4QDM - chain A; structure by X-ray diffraction, 1.96 A resolution.

[Chain A]
Molecule: Alkaline thermostable endoxylanase
Source organism: Bacillus sp. NG-27
Notes: EC 3.2.1.8
UniProt: O30700 (O30700_9BACI); residues 1-354 here correspond to UniProt positions 52-405 (UniProt number = residue number + 51)
Chain sequence (355 residues; row label = number of the first residue in the row; numbering starts at 0):
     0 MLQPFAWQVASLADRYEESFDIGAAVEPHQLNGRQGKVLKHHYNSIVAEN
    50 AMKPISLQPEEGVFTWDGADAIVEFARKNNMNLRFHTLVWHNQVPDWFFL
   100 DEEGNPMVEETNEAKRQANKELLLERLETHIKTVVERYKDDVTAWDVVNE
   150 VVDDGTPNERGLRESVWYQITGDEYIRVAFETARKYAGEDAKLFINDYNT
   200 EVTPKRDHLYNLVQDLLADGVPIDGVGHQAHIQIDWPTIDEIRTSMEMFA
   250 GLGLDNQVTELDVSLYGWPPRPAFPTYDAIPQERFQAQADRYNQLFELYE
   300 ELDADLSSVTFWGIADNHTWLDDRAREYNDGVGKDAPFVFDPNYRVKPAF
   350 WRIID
Not modelled in the structure: 0
Sequence notes: expression tag (0); engineered mutation L1 (Val52 in O30700)
Bound ions: Na+: S18, D302, L305; Mg2+: N292, R351, D354
Reported in the primary citation:
  - mutagenesis - V1L (70 degC to 75 degC): increased stability (citing earlier work)
  - mutagenesis - V1L: unchanged catalytic activity (citing earlier work)
  - contacts within the chain: L1-R344
  - catalytic residues: E149, E259 (citing earlier work)

[In short]
S18, D302 and L305 coordinate Na+. The Mg2+ site is built by N292, R351 and D354. The paper reports catalytic
residues E149 and E259; V1L increases stability.
Chain A is Alkaline thermostable endoxylanase (Bacillus sp. NG-27); the structure, Crystal structure of
N-terminal mutant (V1L) of an alkali thermostable GH10 xylanase from Bacillus sp. NG-27, was determined by
X-ray diffraction together with 4QCE and 4QCF from the same study.
